Entry 8VUW (electron microscopy, 3.19 A resolution); this record covers chains D and E of the 5 polymer chains in the assembly.

# Chain D (and E)
Name: Erwinia chrysanthemi ligand-gated ion channel
From: Dickeya chrysanthemi
Notes: chain E of this document is another copy of the same molecule, construct and numbering; everything in this record applies to it too
UniProtKB: P0C7B7 (ELIC_DICCH); the construct has insertions or renumbered stretches relative to UniProt, so the offset changes along the chain: 1-163 = UniProt 1-163; 165-322 = UniProt 164-321
Amino-acid sequence (322 residues; row label = number of the first residue in the row):
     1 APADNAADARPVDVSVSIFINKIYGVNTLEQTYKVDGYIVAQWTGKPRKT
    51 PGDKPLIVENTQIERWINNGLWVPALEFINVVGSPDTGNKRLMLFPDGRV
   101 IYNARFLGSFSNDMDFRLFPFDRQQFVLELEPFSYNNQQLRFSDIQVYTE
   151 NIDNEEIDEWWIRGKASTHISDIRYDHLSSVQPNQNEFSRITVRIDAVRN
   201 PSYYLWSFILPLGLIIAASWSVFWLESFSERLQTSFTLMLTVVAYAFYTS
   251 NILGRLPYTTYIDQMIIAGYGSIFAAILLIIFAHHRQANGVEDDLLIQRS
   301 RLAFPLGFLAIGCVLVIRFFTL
Unresolved in the structure: 1-10, 322
Construct notes: insertion (164); engineered mutation G254 (Pro253 in P0C7B7), Y261 (Val260 in P0C7B7), S300 (Cys299 in P0C7B7), F319 (Gly318 in P0C7B7), F320 (Ile319 in P0C7B7); conflict N289 (Met288 in P0C7B7)
Small-molecule neighbours:
  - 2-amino-ethanethiol (DHL): E77, I79, E131, P132, F133, Y175, H177, L178, F188
  - phosphatidylglycerol (PGW; (1R)-2-{[(S)-{[(2S)-2,3-dihydroxypropyl]oxy}(hydroxy)phosphoryl]oxy}-1-[(hexadecanoyloxy)methyl]ethyl (9Z)-octadec-9-enoate), molecule 1: R117, P257, Y258, T259, Q264, I267, A268, G271, S272, F274, A275, L278, F304, G307, L315
  - phosphatidylglycerol (PGW), molecule 2: W206, L210, L214
From the paper describing this entry:
  - binding site for phosphatidylglycerol: R117, T259

# Interface between chain D and chain E
Residue-residue contacts (97):
  E64(D) - T61(E)
  I67(D) - Q62(E)
  N68(D) - Q62(E)  hydrogen bond
  N68(D) - R65(E)
  A75(D) - E59(E)
  A75(D) - N60(E)
  A75(D) - N89(E)
  E77(D) - Y38(E)  hydrogen bond
  E77(D) - N89(E)  hydrogen bond
  E77(D) - R105(E)  salt bridge
  F78(D) - R105(E)  hydrogen bond (backbone-side chain)
  I79(D) - N21(E)  hydrogen bond (backbone-side chain)
  I79(D) - K22(E)  hydrogen bond (backbone-side chain)
  I79(D) - Y38(E)
  I79(D) - R105(E)  hydrogen bond (backbone-side chain)
  N80(D) - K22(E)
  V81(D) - K22(E)
  V81(D) - R105(E)
  V82(D) - Y24(E)  hydrophobic
  G83(D) - Y24(E)
  G83(D) - L107(E)
  S111(D) - K22(E)
  F133(D) - Y38(E)  hydrophobic
  F133(D) - N89(E)
  F133(D) - K90(E)
  F133(D) - R91(E)
  F133(D) - N103(E)
  S134(D) - I57(E)
  S134(D) - E59(E)  hydrogen bond
  S134(D) - R91(E)
  Y135(D) - I57(E)  hydrophobic
  Y135(D) - E59(E)  hydrogen bond
  Q139(D) - I57(E)
  Y175(D) - F19(E)  hydrophobic
  D176(D) - Y148(E)
  D176(D) - E150(E)
  H177(D) - F19(E)
  H177(D) - Y38(E)
  H177(D) - V40(E)
  H177(D) - Y148(E)
  L178(D) - V40(E)  hydrophobic
  S180(D) - Q42(E)
  V181(D) - V40(E)  hydrophobic
  V181(D) - Q42(E)
  V181(D) - M93(E)
  V181(D) - F95(E)
  V181(D) - I101(E)  hydrophobic
  Q182(D) - R91(E)  hydrogen bond
  Q182(D) - M93(E)
  F228(D) - E230(E)
  S229(D) - E230(E)
  L232(D) - L225(E)  hydrophobic
  L232(D) - E230(E)
  Q233(D) - Q233(E)
  Q233(D) - T234(E)  hydrogen bond
  F236(D) - A218(E)  hydrophobic
  F236(D) - T234(E)
  M239(D) - L214(E)  hydrophobic
  L240(D) - I215(E)  hydrophobic
  L240(D) - T237(E)
  L240(D) - T241(E)
  V243(D) - P211(E)  hydrophobic
  V243(D) - I215(E)  hydrophobic
  V243(D) - Y245(E)
  A246(D) - S207(E)
  F247(D) - Y203(E)
  F247(D) - S207(E)
  F247(D) - F208(E)  hydrophobic
  F247(D) - Y248(E)  hydrophobic
  S250(D) - Y203(E)  hydrogen bond
  R255(D) - E159(E)  salt bridge
  R255(D) - Y203(E)
  R255(D) - Y204(E)
  R255(D) - I252(E)
  L256(D) - Y203(E)
  L256(D) - W206(E)
  P257(D) - E156(E)
  P257(D) - N200(E)
  P257(D) - S202(E)
  P257(D) - W206(E)  hydrogen bond (backbone-side chain)
  Y258(D) - W206(E)
  T259(D) - W206(E)
  D263(D) - W206(E)
  I267(D) - W206(E)
  I267(D) - L210(E)  hydrophobic
  Y270(D) - P211(E)  hydrophobic
  Y270(D) - L214(E)  hydrophobic
  F274(D) - L214(E)
  F274(D) - A217(E)  hydrophobic
  F274(D) - A218(E)  hydrophobic
  I281(D) - S221(E)
  I281(D) - W224(E)  hydrophobic
  I281(D) - L225(E)  hydrophobic
  H284(D) - E226(E)
  H285(D) - W224(E)
  H285(D) - R301(E)
  A288(D) - E226(E)
Interface residues without a listed pair, chain D (53 interface residues in all): V73, S84, A244, T249, G271, L278
Interface residues without a listed pair, chain E (59 interface residues in all): S17, D36, D86, A104, D158, L238, N251

# Summary
Chain D and chain E form an interface of 53 and 59 residues respectively; the contacts include 13 hydrogen
bonds and 2 salt bridges. Polar contacts include E77(D)-R105(E), R255(D)-E159(E) and N68(D)-Q62(E). Ligands of
chain D: phosphatidylglycerol and 2-amino-ethanethiol. From the paper: a binding site for phosphatidylglycerol
at R117(D) and T259(D).
Chain D and chain E are both Erwinia chrysanthemi ligand-gated ion channel (Dickeya chrysanthemi); the
structure, ELIC5 with cysteamine in 2:1:1 POPC:POPE:POPG nanodisc in open conformation, was determined by
electron microscopy, deposited together with 8D63, 8D64, 8D65, 8D66 and 8D67.
